2A4G - chains A and D of the 4 polymer chains in the assembly; structure by X-ray diffraction, 2.50 A resolution.

== Chain A ==
Molecule: NS3 protease/helicase
From: Hepatitis C virus
Notes: fragment: protease domain, residues 1-181
Chain sequence (200 residues; each row starts with the number of its first residue; numbers below 1 keep their minus sign (Met-10 is residue -10)):
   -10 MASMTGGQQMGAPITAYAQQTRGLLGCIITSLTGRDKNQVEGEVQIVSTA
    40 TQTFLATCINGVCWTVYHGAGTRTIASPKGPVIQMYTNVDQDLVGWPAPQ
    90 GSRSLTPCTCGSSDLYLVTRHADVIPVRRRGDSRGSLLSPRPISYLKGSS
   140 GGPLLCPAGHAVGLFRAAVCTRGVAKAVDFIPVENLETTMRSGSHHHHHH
Disordered / not traced: -10 to 0, 182-189
Construct notes: cloning artifact (-10 to 0, 182-183); expression tag (184-189)
Covalent attachments: compound UNH linked to Ser139
Bound ions: Zn2+: Cys97, Cys99, Cys145
Small-molecule neighbours: UNH (({1-[1-carbamoyl-phenyl-methyl)-carbamoyl]-methyl}-aminooxalyl)-butylcarbamoyl)-3-methyl-butylcarbamoyl)-cyclohexyl-methyl)-carbamic acid isobutyl ester): Thr40, Gln41, Thr42, Phe43, Val55, His57, Arg109, Arg123, Ile132, Leu135, Lys136, Gly137, Ser138, Phe154, Arg155, Ala156, Ala157, Val158, Cys159, Asp168

== Chain D ==
Molecule: NS4a peptide
Chain sequence (23 residues; numbered 19 to 41; the number before each row is that of its first residue):
    19 KKGSVVIVGRIVLSGKPAIIPKK
Disordered / not traced: 19-20, 37-41
Construct notes: cloning artifact (19-20, 40-41); engineered mutation Ser22 (Cys576 in 51039195)

== How chain A and chain D interact ==
Contacting residue pairs - 8 pairs, chain A then chain D:
  Thr4(A) - Leu31(D)  hydrogen bond (side chain-backbone)
  Thr4(A) - Ser32(D)
  Ala5(A) - Ser32(D)
  Tyr6(A) - Ser32(D)
  Tyr6(A) - Lys34(D)
  Tyr6(A) - Pro35(D)
  Ala7(A) - Lys34(D)  hydrogen bond (backbone-side chain)
  Gln8(A) - Ala36(D)
Interface residues without a listed pair, chain D (6 interface residues in all): Gly33

== In short ==
Chain A and chain D form an interface of 5 and 6 residues respectively; the contacts include 2 hydrogen bonds.
Among the polar pairs are Thr4(A)-Leu31(D) and Ala7(A)-Lys34(D). Covalently linked compound UNH: at Ser139(A).
Cys97(A), Cys99(A) and Cys145(A) coordinate Zn2+.
Chain A is NS3 protease/helicase (Hepatitis C virus) and chain D is NS4a peptide; the structure, Hepatitis C
Protease NS3-4A serine protease with Ketoamide Inhibitor SCH225724 Bound, was determined by X-ray diffraction.
